2Q6B - chains C and D of the 4 polymer chains in the assembly; structure by X-ray diffraction, 2.00 A resolution.

== Chain C (and D) ==
Molecule: 3-hydroxy-3-methylglutaryl-coenzyme A reductase
From: Homo sapiens
Notes: EC 1.1.1.34; fragment: catalytic domain (residues 441-875); chain D of this document is another copy of the same molecule, construct and numbering; everything in this record applies to it too
UniProt: P04035 (HMDH_HUMAN); residue numbers follow UniProt; this construct covers 441-875
Chain sequence (441 residues; numbered 435 to 875; the number before each row is that of its first residue):
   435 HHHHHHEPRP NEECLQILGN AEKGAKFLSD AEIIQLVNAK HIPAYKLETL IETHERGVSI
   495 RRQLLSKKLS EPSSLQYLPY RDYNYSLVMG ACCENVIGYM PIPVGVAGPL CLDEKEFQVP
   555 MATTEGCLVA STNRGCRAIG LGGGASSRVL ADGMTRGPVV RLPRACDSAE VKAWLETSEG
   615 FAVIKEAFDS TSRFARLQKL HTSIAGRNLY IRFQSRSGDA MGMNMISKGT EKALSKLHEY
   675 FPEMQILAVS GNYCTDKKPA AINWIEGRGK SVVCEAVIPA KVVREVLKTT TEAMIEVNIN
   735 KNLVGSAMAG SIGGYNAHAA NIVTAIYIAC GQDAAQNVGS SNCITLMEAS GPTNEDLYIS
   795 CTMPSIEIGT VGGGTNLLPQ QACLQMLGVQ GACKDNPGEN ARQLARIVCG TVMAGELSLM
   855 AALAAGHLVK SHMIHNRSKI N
Unresolved in the structure: 435-441, 864-875 (chain D: 435-441, 451-457, 867-875)
Sequence notes: expression tag (435-440); engineered mutation Ile-485 (Met in P04035)
Ligand contacts:
  - HR2 ((3R,5R)-7-[3-(4-fluorophenyl)-1-isopropyl-8-oxo-7-phenyl-1,4,5,6,7,8-hexahydropyrrolo[2,3-c]azepin-2-yl]-3,5-dihydroxyheptanoic acid), molecule 1: Glu-559, Gly-560, Cys-561, Leu-562, Ala-564, Ser-565, Arg-568, Lys-735, Ala-751, His-752, Asn-755, Ser-852, Leu-853, Ala-856, Leu-857, His-861, Leu-862, Val-863
  - HR2, molecule 2: Arg-590, Met-657, Ser-661, Val-683, Ser-684, Asn-686, Cys-688, Asp-690, Lys-691, Lys-692

== Interface between chain C and chain D ==
Residue-residue contacts - 207 pairs, chain C then chain D:
  Leu-499(C) / Val-540(D)  hydrophobic
  Leu-499(C) / Gln-552(D)
  Leu-499(C) / Met-820(D)  hydrophobic
  Leu-503(C) / Gln-552(D)
  Glu-505(C) / Gln-819(D)
  Ser-508(C) / Ala-816(D)
  Ser-508(C) / Gln-819(D)  hydrogen bond (side chain-backbone)
  Ser-508(C) / Met-820(D)
  Leu-509(C) / Met-820(D)  hydrophobic
  Tyr-511(C) / Leu-812(D)
  Tyr-511(C) / Pro-813(D)
  Leu-512(C) / Ala-816(D)
  Pro-513(C) / Pro-813(D)
  Tyr-517(C) / Pro-535(D)  hydrophobic
  Tyr-517(C) / Pro-537(D)
  Val-522(C) / Pro-537(D)  hydrophobic
  Ala-525(C) / Gly-560(D)  hydrogen bond (backbone-backbone)
  Cys-526(C) / Thr-557(D)
  Cys-526(C) / Thr-558(D)
  Cys-526(C) / Glu-559(D)  hydrogen bond (backbone-backbone)
  Cys-526(C) / Gly-560(D)
  Cys-527(C) / Pro-537(D)  hydrophobic
  Cys-527(C) / Val-538(D)
  Cys-527(C) / Gly-539(D)
  Cys-527(C) / Thr-557(D)
  Glu-528(C) / Gly-539(D)
  Glu-528(C) / Gly-560(D)
  Glu-528(C) / Cys-561(D)  hydrogen bond (side chain-backbone)
  Glu-528(C) / Leu-562(D)
  Glu-528(C) / Val-563(D)  hydrogen bond (side chain-backbone)
  Glu-528(C) / Ala-564(D)  hydrogen bond (side chain-backbone)
  Asn-529(C) / Gly-539(D)
  Asn-529(C) / Val-540(D)  hydrogen bond (backbone-backbone)
  Asn-529(C) / Asn-567(D)
  Val-530(C) / Val-538(D)
  Ile-531(C) / Val-538(D)  hydrogen bond (backbone-backbone)
  Ile-531(C) / Val-540(D)  hydrophobic
  Ile-531(C) / Met-820(D)  hydrophobic
  Gly-532(C) / Pro-537(D)
  Gly-532(C) / Val-538(D)  hydrogen bond (backbone-backbone)
  Tyr-533(C) / Tyr-533(D)
  Tyr-533(C) / Pro-535(D)  hydrophobic
  Tyr-533(C) / Ile-536(D)
  Tyr-533(C) / Val-538(D)
  Met-534(C) / Met-534(D)
  Met-534(C) / Pro-535(D)
  Met-534(C) / Ile-536(D)  hydrogen bond (backbone-backbone)
  Met-534(C) / Val-538(D)  hydrophobic
  Met-534(C) / Ile-762(D)
  Met-534(C) / Ala-763(D)
  Met-534(C) / Pro-813(D)
  Met-534(C) / Gln-814(D)
  Met-534(C) / Cys-817(D)  hydrophobic
  Pro-535(C) / Tyr-517(D)  hydrophobic
  Pro-535(C) / Tyr-533(D)  hydrophobic
  Pro-535(C) / Met-534(D)
  Pro-535(C) / Pro-813(D)
  Pro-535(C) / Gln-814(D)  hydrogen bond (backbone-side chain)
  Ile-536(C) / Tyr-533(D)
  Ile-536(C) / Met-534(D)  hydrogen bond (backbone-backbone)
  Ile-536(C) / Gln-814(D)
  Pro-537(C) / Val-522(D)  hydrophobic
  Pro-537(C) / Cys-527(D)  hydrophobic
  Pro-537(C) / Gly-532(D)
  Val-538(C) / Val-530(D)
  Val-538(C) / Ile-531(D)  hydrogen bond (backbone-backbone)
  Val-538(C) / Gly-532(D)  hydrogen bond (backbone-backbone)
  Val-538(C) / Tyr-533(D)
  Val-538(C) / Met-534(D)
  Gly-539(C) / Cys-527(D)
  Gly-539(C) / Glu-528(D)
  Gly-539(C) / Asn-529(D)
  Val-540(C) / Asn-529(D)  hydrogen bond (backbone-side chain)
  Gln-552(C) / Leu-499(D)
  Gln-552(C) / Lys-502(D)
  Gln-552(C) / Leu-503(D)
  Thr-557(C) / Cys-526(D)
  Thr-557(C) / Cys-527(D)
  Thr-558(C) / Cys-526(D)  hydrogen bond (backbone-side chain)
  Thr-558(C) / Gly-808(D)
  Glu-559(C) / Cys-526(D)  hydrogen bond (backbone-backbone)
  Glu-559(C) / Lys-691(D)  salt bridge
  Glu-559(C) / Asp-767(D)
  Gly-560(C) / Ala-525(D)  hydrogen bond (backbone-backbone)
  Gly-560(C) / Cys-526(D)
  Gly-560(C) / Glu-528(D)
  Cys-561(C) / Glu-528(D)  hydrogen bond (backbone-side chain)
  Leu-562(C) / Glu-528(D)  hydrogen bond (backbone-side chain)
  Val-563(C) / Glu-528(D)  hydrogen bond (backbone-side chain)
  Val-563(C) / Asn-529(D)
  Ala-564(C) / Glu-528(D)  hydrogen bond (backbone-side chain)
  Asn-567(C) / Asn-529(D)
  Arg-595(C) / Glu-730(D)  salt bridge
  Arg-595(C) / Asn-734(D)  hydrogen bond
  Ile-638(C) / Met-742(D)
  Ala-639(C) / Val-738(D)  hydrophobic
  Asn-642(C) / Asn-734(D)  hydrogen bond
  Tyr-644(C) / Asn-734(D)  hydrogen bond (side chain-backbone)
  Tyr-644(C) / Val-738(D)
  Tyr-644(C) / Gly-739(D)
  Tyr-644(C) / Met-742(D)  hydrophobic
  Asn-658(C) / Lys-864(D)  hydrogen bond
  Glu-665(C) / Leu-862(D)
  Gln-679(C) / Glu-730(D)
  Leu-681(C) / Glu-730(D)
  Leu-681(C) / Val-731(D)
  Leu-681(C) / Asn-734(D)
  Leu-681(C) / Leu-857(D)
  Val-683(C) / Leu-857(D)  hydrophobic
  Val-683(C) / Leu-862(D)  hydrophobic
  Ser-684(C) / Lys-735(D)  hydrogen bond
  Gly-685(C) / Lys-735(D)
  Gly-685(C) / Gly-739(D)
  Asn-686(C) / Lys-735(D)  hydrogen bond
  Asn-686(C) / Asn-736(D)  hydrogen bond
  Asn-686(C) / Gly-739(D)
  Asn-686(C) / Ser-740(D)  hydrogen bond
  Asn-686(C) / Ala-743(D)
  Asn-686(C) / Asn-750(D)  hydrogen bond (side chain-backbone)
  Tyr-687(C) / Met-742(D)
  Thr-689(C) / Ala-743(D)
  Lys-691(C) / Glu-559(D)  salt bridge
  Lys-691(C) / Ala-754(D)
  Lys-691(C) / Asn-755(D)  hydrogen bond
  Lys-692(C) / Gly-748(D)
  Lys-692(C) / Asn-750(D)
  Lys-692(C) / Ala-751(D)  hydrogen bond (side chain-backbone)
  Pro-693(C) / Ser-745(D)  hydrogen bond (backbone-side chain)
  Pro-693(C) / Ile-746(D)
  Ala-694(C) / Ala-743(D)
  Ala-694(C) / Gly-744(D)
  Ala-695(C) / Ala-743(D)  hydrogen bond (backbone-backbone)
  Ala-695(C) / Gly-744(D)  hydrogen bond (backbone-backbone)
  Ile-696(C) / Ala-743(D)  hydrogen bond (backbone-backbone)
  Glu-730(C) / Arg-595(D)  salt bridge
  Glu-730(C) / Gln-679(D)
  Glu-730(C) / Leu-681(D)
  Val-731(C) / Leu-681(D)
  Asn-734(C) / Arg-595(D)  hydrogen bond
  Asn-734(C) / Asn-642(D)  hydrogen bond
  Asn-734(C) / Tyr-644(D)  hydrogen bond (backbone-side chain)
  Asn-734(C) / Leu-681(D)
  Lys-735(C) / Ser-684(D)  hydrogen bond (side chain-backbone)
  Lys-735(C) / Gly-685(D)
  Lys-735(C) / Asn-686(D)  hydrogen bond
  Asn-736(C) / Asn-686(D)  hydrogen bond
  Val-738(C) / Ala-639(D)  hydrophobic
  Val-738(C) / Tyr-644(D)
  Gly-739(C) / Tyr-644(D)
  Gly-739(C) / Gly-685(D)
  Gly-739(C) / Asn-686(D)
  Ser-740(C) / Asn-686(D)  hydrogen bond
  Met-742(C) / Ile-638(D)
  Met-742(C) / Tyr-687(D)
  Ala-743(C) / Asn-686(D)
  Ala-743(C) / Thr-689(D)
  Ala-743(C) / Ala-694(D)
  Ala-743(C) / Ala-695(D)  hydrogen bond (backbone-backbone)
  Ala-743(C) / Ile-696(D)  hydrogen bond (backbone-backbone)
  Gly-744(C) / Ala-695(D)  hydrogen bond (backbone-backbone)
  Ser-745(C) / Pro-693(D)  hydrogen bond (side chain-backbone)
  Ile-746(C) / Pro-693(D)
  Gly-748(C) / Lys-692(D)
  Asn-750(C) / Asn-686(D)  hydrogen bond (backbone-side chain)
  Asn-750(C) / Lys-692(D)
  Ala-751(C) / Lys-692(D)  hydrogen bond (backbone-side chain)
  Ala-754(C) / Lys-691(D)
  Ala-754(C) / Ala-769(D)
  Ala-754(C) / Val-772(D)  hydrophobic
  Asn-755(C) / Lys-691(D)  hydrogen bond
  Asn-755(C) / Ala-769(D)
  Thr-758(C) / Ala-768(D)
  Thr-758(C) / Ala-769(D)
  Ile-762(C) / Met-534(D)
  Ala-763(C) / Met-534(D)
  Asp-767(C) / Glu-559(D)
  Ala-768(C) / Thr-758(D)
  Ala-769(C) / Ala-754(D)
  Ala-769(C) / Asn-755(D)
  Ala-769(C) / Thr-758(D)
  Ala-769(C) / Asn-771(D)
  Asn-771(C) / Ala-769(D)
  Asn-771(C) / Val-772(D)
  Val-772(C) / Ala-754(D)  hydrophobic
  Val-772(C) / Asn-771(D)
  Gly-808(C) / Thr-558(D)
  Leu-811(C) / Thr-558(D)
  Leu-812(C) / Tyr-511(D)
  Pro-813(C) / Tyr-511(D)
  Pro-813(C) / Met-534(D)
  Pro-813(C) / Pro-535(D)
  Gln-814(C) / Met-534(D)
  Gln-814(C) / Pro-535(D)
  Gln-814(C) / Ile-536(D)
  Ala-816(C) / Ser-508(D)
  Ala-816(C) / Leu-512(D)
  Cys-817(C) / Met-534(D)  hydrophobic
  Gln-819(C) / Glu-505(D)
  Gln-819(C) / Ser-508(D)
  Met-820(C) / Leu-499(D)  hydrophobic
  Met-820(C) / Leu-503(D)
  Met-820(C) / Ser-508(D)
  Met-820(C) / Leu-509(D)  hydrophobic
  Leu-857(C) / Leu-681(D)
  Leu-857(C) / Val-683(D)  hydrophobic
  Leu-862(C) / Glu-665(D)
  Leu-862(C) / Val-683(D)  hydrophobic
Also at the interface, not in a pair above, chain C (106 interface residues in all): Lys-502, Met-555, Ala-556, Val-593, Ser-637, Ala-682, Asp-690, Gly-747, Gln-766, Asn-776, Gly-807, Gly-822
Also at the interface, not in a pair above, chain D (106 interface residues in all): Pro-513, Met-555, Val-593, Ser-637, Ala-682, Asp-690, Gly-747, Gly-765, Gln-766, Ser-775, Asn-776, Gly-807, Leu-811

== Overview ==
Chain C and chain D each contribute 106 residues to their interface; the contacts include 51 hydrogen bonds
and 4 salt bridges. Polar contacts include Glu-559(C)/Lys-691(D), Arg-595(C)/Glu-730(D) and
Ser-508(C)/Gln-819(D). Ligands of chain C: compound HR2.
Chain C and chain D are both 3-hydroxy-3-methylglutaryl-coenzyme A reductase (Homo sapiens); the structure,
Design and synthesis of novel, conformationally restricted HMG-COA reductase inhibitors, was determined by
X-ray diffraction (same publication as 2Q6C).
